PDB entry 4K7J | X-ray diffraction, 1.97 A resolution | chain A

# Chain A
Protein: GDSL-like Lipase/Acylhydrolase family protein
Organism: Neisseria meningitidis
UniProt: L5SU74 (L5SU74_NEIME); residues 21-397 here = UniProt positions 21-397
Amino-acid sequence (379 residues; each row starts with the number of its first residue):
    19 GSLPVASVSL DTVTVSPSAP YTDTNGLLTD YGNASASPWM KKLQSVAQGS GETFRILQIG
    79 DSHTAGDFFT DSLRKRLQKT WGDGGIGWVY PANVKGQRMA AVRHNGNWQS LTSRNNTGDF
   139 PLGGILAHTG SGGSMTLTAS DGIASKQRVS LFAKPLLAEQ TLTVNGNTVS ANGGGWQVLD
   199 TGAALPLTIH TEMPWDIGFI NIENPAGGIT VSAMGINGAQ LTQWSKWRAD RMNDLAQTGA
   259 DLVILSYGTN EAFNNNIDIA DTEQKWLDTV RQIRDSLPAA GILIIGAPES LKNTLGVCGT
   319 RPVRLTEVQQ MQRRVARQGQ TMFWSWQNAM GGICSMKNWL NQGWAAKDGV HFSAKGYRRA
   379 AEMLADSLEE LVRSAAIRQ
Unresolved in the structure: 19-43, 394-397
Disulfides: C316-C352
Sequence notes: expression tag (19-20)
Reported in the primary citation:
  - conformationally variable residues (loop rearrangement, side-chain flip): S80, D159 to K164
  - binding site for acetate ion: S80, G236, N268
  - binding site for the ligand EPE: F271, K310
  - catalytic residues: S80, G236, N268

# In short
The paper reports catalytic residues S80, G236 and N268; a binding site for acetate ion at S80, G236 and N268.
Chain A is GDSL-like Lipase/Acylhydrolase family protein (Neisseria meningitidis); the structure,
Peptidoglycan O-acetylesterase in action, 5 min, was determined by X-ray diffraction together with 4K3U, 4K40
and 4K9S from the same study.
